Entry 1T8Y (X-ray diffraction, 3.00 A resolution); this record covers chains B and C of the 6 polymer chains in the assembly.

Chain B (and C):
Protein: AMP nucleosidase
Source organism: Escherichia coli
Notes: EC 3.2.2.4; chain C of this document is another copy of the same molecule, construct and numbering; everything in this record applies to it too
UniProt: P15272 (AMN_ECOLI); residue numbers follow UniProt; this construct covers 1-484
Sequence (484 residues; numbered 1 to 484; the number before each row is that of its first residue):
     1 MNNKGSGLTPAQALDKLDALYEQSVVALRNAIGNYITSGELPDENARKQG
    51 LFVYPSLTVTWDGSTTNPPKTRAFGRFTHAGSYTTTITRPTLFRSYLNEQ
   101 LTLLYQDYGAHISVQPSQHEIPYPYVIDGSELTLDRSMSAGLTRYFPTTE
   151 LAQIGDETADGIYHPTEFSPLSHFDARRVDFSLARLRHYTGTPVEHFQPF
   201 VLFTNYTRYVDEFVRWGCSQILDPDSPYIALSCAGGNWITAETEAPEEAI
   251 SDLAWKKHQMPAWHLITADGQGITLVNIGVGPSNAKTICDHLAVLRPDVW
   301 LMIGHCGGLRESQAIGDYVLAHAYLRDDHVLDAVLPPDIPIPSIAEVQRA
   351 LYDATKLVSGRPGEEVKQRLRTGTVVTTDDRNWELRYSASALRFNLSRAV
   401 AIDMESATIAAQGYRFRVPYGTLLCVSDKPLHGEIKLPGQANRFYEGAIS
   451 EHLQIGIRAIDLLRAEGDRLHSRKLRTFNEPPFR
Unresolved in the structure: 1-7, 152-167
Sequence notes: modified residue (138, 260, 302, 404)
Modified / non-standard residues: Mse138, Mse260, Mse302, Mse404 (selenomethionine; parent Met)
From the paper describing this entry:
  - binding site for phosphate ion: Lys367, Thr372, Arg473, Lys474
  - catalytic residues: Asp428 (proposed by the authors, not directly observed)

Interface between chain B and chain C:
Pairs across the interface - 75 pairs, chain B then chain C:
  Lys70(B) - Glu311(C)  salt bridge
  Lys70(B) - Ser312(C)
  Thr71(B) - Lys367(C)
  Thr71(B) - Gln368(C)
  Arg76(B) - Ser312(C)
  Thr78(B) - Glu311(C)
  Leu309(B) - Phe478(C)
  Arg310(B) - Arg476(C)  hydrogen bond (side chain-backbone)
  Arg310(B) - Thr477(C)
  Arg310(B) - Phe478(C)
  Glu311(B) - Lys70(C)  salt bridge
  Glu311(B) - Thr78(C)
  Ser312(B) - Lys70(C)
  Ser312(B) - Arg76(C)
  His322(B) - Pro342(C)
  His322(B) - Lys474(C)
  Ala323(B) - Pro342(C)  hydrophobic
  Tyr324(B) - Pro340(C)
  Leu325(B) - Asp338(C)
  Leu325(B) - Pro340(C)
  Pro337(B) - Asp338(C)
  Asp338(B) - Leu325(C)
  Asp338(B) - Pro337(C)
  Asp338(B) - Arg393(C)  salt bridge
  Ile339(B) - Leu396(C)
  Ile339(B) - Ser397(C)
  Pro340(B) - Tyr324(C)
  Pro340(B) - Leu325(C)
  Pro340(B) - Ser397(C)
  Pro342(B) - His322(C)
  Pro342(B) - Ala323(C)  hydrophobic
  Glu364(B) - Arg469(C)  salt bridge
  Lys367(B) - Thr71(C)
  Lys367(B) - Arg473(C)  hydrogen bond (backbone-side chain)
  Gln368(B) - Thr71(C)
  Leu370(B) - Arg473(C)  hydrogen bond (backbone-side chain)
  Arg371(B) - Arg473(C)
  Thr372(B) - Lys474(C)
  Arg393(B) - Asp338(C)  salt bridge
  Phe394(B) - Phe478(C)
  Asn395(B) - Thr477(C)
  Asn395(B) - Phe478(C)
  Asn395(B) - Asn479(C)  hydrogen bond
  Leu396(B) - Ile339(C)
  Leu396(B) - Tyr414(C)  hydrogen bond (backbone-side chain)
  Ser397(B) - Ile339(C)
  Ser397(B) - Tyr414(C)  hydrogen bond (backbone-side chain)
  Arg398(B) - Tyr414(C)  hydrogen bond (side chain-backbone)
  Arg398(B) - Arg415(C)
  Arg398(B) - Leu475(C)  hydrogen bond (side chain-backbone)
  Arg398(B) - Arg476(C)
  Arg398(B) - Thr477(C)
  Ala399(B) - Phe478(C)
  Tyr414(B) - Leu396(C)  hydrogen bond (side chain-backbone)
  Tyr414(B) - Ser397(C)  hydrogen bond (side chain-backbone)
  Tyr414(B) - Arg398(C)  hydrogen bond (backbone-side chain)
  Arg415(B) - Arg398(C)
  Arg469(B) - Glu364(C)  salt bridge
  Arg473(B) - Lys367(C)  hydrogen bond (side chain-backbone)
  Arg473(B) - Leu370(C)  hydrogen bond (side chain-backbone)
  Arg473(B) - Arg371(C)
  Lys474(B) - His322(C)
  Lys474(B) - Thr372(C)
  Leu475(B) - Arg398(C)  hydrogen bond (backbone-side chain)
  Arg476(B) - Arg310(C)  hydrogen bond (backbone-side chain)
  Arg476(B) - Arg398(C)
  Thr477(B) - Arg310(C)
  Thr477(B) - Asn395(C)
  Thr477(B) - Arg398(C)
  Phe478(B) - Leu309(C)
  Phe478(B) - Arg310(C)
  Phe478(B) - Phe394(C)
  Phe478(B) - Asn395(C)
  Phe478(B) - Ala399(C)
  Asn479(B) - Asn395(C)  hydrogen bond
Other interface residues (no listed pair), chain B (46 interface residues in all): Val334, Leu335, Pro336, Ser343, Thr374, Leu431
Other interface residues (no listed pair), chain C (47 interface residues in all): Val334, Leu335, Pro336, Ser343, Thr374, Arg417, Leu431

Summary:
Chain B and chain C form an interface of 46 and 47 residues respectively; the contacts include 16 hydrogen
bonds and 6 salt bridges. Polar contacts include Lys70(B)-Glu311(C), Asp338(B)-Arg393(C) and
Glu364(B)-Arg469(C). From the paper: the catalytic residue Asp428(B); a binding site for phosphate ion at
Lys367(B), Thr372(B) and Arg473(B) among others.
Chain B and chain C are both AMP nucleosidase (Escherichia coli); the structure, Crystal Structure of E.coli
AMP Nucleosidase complexed with phosphate, was determined by X-ray diffraction, deposited together with 1T8R,
1T8S and 1T8W.
